1NPT - chains O and R of the 4 polymer chains in the assembly; structure by X-ray diffraction, 2.18 A resolution.

== Chain O (and R) ==
Protein: Glyceraldehyde 3-phosphate dehydrogenase
Organism: Geobacillus stearothermophilus
Notes: EC 1.2.1.12; chain R of this document is another copy of the same molecule, construct and numbering; everything in this record applies to it too
UniProt: P00362 (G3P_BACST); the construct lacks a stretch of the UniProt sequence and is renumbered around it, so the offset changes along the chain: 0-34 = UniProt 1-35; 36-122 = UniProt 36-122; 123-138 = UniProt 124-139; 139-188 = UniProt 141-190; 1 more segments
Chain sequence (334 residues; each row starts with the number of its first residue; note: 2 numbers in that range are skipped by the numbering (no residue carries them; nothing is unmodelled there); numbering starts at 0):
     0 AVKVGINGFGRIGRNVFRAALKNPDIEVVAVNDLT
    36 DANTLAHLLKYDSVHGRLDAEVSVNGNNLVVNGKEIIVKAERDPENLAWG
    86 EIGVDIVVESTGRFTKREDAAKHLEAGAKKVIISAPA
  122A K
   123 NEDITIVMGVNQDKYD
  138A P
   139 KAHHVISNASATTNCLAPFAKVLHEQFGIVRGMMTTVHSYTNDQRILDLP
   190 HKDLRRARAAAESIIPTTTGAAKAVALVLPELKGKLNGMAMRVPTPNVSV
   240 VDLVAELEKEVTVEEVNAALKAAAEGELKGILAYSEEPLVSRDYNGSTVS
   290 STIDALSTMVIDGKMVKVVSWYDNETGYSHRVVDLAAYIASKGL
Construct notes: engineered mutation Ala-149 (Cys151 in P00362)
Residues lining bound ligands: NAD (nicotinamide-adenine-dinucleotide): Asn-6, Gly-7, Phe-8, Gly-9, Arg-10, Ile-11, Asn-31, Asp-32, Leu-33, Glu-76, Arg-77, Ser-95, Thr-96, Gly-97, Arg-98, Phe-99, Thr-100, Ser-119, Ala-120, Ala-149, His-176, Thr-179, Asn-180, Asn-313, Glu-314, Tyr-317
Reported in the primary citation:
  - mutagenesis - C149A: abolished catalytic activity
  - conformationally variable residues (loop rearrangement): Thr-206 to Ala-210
  - binding site for sulfate ion: Thr-179, Arg-231
  - catalytic residues: His-176 (proposed by the authors, not directly observed)

== Interface between chain O and chain R ==
Residue-residue contacts (57; chain O residue first):
  Arg-10(O) / Leu-185(R)
  Arg-10(O) / Asp-186(R)
  Arg-13(O) / Asp-186(R)  hydrogen bond (side chain-backbone)
  Asp-32(O) / Pro-188(R)
  His-42(O) / Leu-193(R)
  Leu-43(O) / Pro-188(R)
  Tyr-46(O) / Asp-186(R)
  Tyr-46(O) / Arg-197(R)  hydrogen bond (backbone-side chain)
  Asp-47(O) / Asp-186(R)
  Asp-47(O) / Arg-197(R)
  Ser-48(O) / Asp-186(R)  hydrogen bond
  Ser-48(O) / Arg-197(R)  hydrogen bond
  Ser-48(O) / Ala-198(R)
  Tyr-178(O) / Ile-184(R)  hydrophobic
  Tyr-178(O) / Leu-185(R)
  Tyr-178(O) / Ala-200(R)
  Tyr-178(O) / Glu-201(R)
  Thr-179(O) / Ile-184(R)
  Asn-180(O) / Ile-184(R)
  Asn-180(O) / Leu-185(R)  hydrogen bond (side chain-backbone)
  Asn-180(O) / Leu-187(R)
  Gln-182(O) / Ile-184(R)
  Arg-183(O) / Ile-184(R)
  Ile-184(O) / Tyr-178(R)  hydrophobic
  Ile-184(O) / Thr-179(R)
  Ile-184(O) / Asn-180(R)
  Ile-184(O) / Gln-182(R)
  Ile-184(O) / Arg-183(R)
  Ile-184(O) / Ile-184(R)  hydrophobic
  Leu-185(O) / Arg-10(R)
  Leu-185(O) / Tyr-178(R)
  Leu-185(O) / Asn-180(R)  hydrogen bond (backbone-side chain)
  Leu-185(O) / Pro-235(R)
  Asp-186(O) / Arg-10(R)
  Asp-186(O) / Arg-13(R)  hydrogen bond (backbone-side chain)
  Asp-186(O) / Tyr-46(R)
  Asp-186(O) / Asp-47(R)
  Asp-186(O) / Ser-48(R)  hydrogen bond
  Leu-187(O) / Leu-43(R)
  Leu-187(O) / Asn-180(R)
  Pro-188(O) / Asp-32(R)
  Pro-188(O) / Thr-34(R)
  Pro-188(O) / Leu-43(R)
  Leu-193(O) / Thr-39(R)
  Leu-193(O) / His-42(R)
  Arg-197(O) / Tyr-46(R)  hydrogen bond (side chain-backbone)
  Arg-197(O) / Asp-47(R)
  Arg-197(O) / Ser-48(R)  hydrogen bond
  Ala-198(O) / Ser-48(R)
  Ala-200(O) / Tyr-178(R)
  Ala-200(O) / Ala-200(R)  hydrophobic
  Glu-201(O) / Tyr-178(R)
  Glu-201(O) / Pro-235(R)
  Glu-201(O) / Arg-281(R)  salt bridge
  Pro-235(O) / Leu-185(R)
  Pro-235(O) / Glu-201(R)
  Arg-281(O) / Glu-201(R)  salt bridge
Also at the interface, not in a pair above, chain O (31 interface residues in all): Thr-34, Thr-39, Val-49, His-190, Ala-196, Glu-314
Also at the interface, not in a pair above, chain R (30 interface residues in all): Val-49, Ala-196, Glu-314

== In short ==
31 residues of chain O face 30 of chain R across their interface; the contacts include 10 hydrogen bonds and 2
salt bridges. Among the polar pairs are Glu-201(O)/Arg-281(R), Arg-13(O)/Asp-186(R) and Tyr-46(O)/Arg-197(R).
Ligands of chain O: NAD. The paper reports the catalytic residue His-176(O); C149A of chain O abolishes
catalytic activity.
Chain O and chain R are both Glyceraldehyde 3-phosphate dehydrogenase (Geobacillus stearothermophilus); the
structure, Glyceraldehyde-3-Phosphate Dehydrogenase Mutant With Cys 149 replaced by Ala complexed with NAD+,
was determined by X-ray diffraction (same publication as 1NQ5, 1NQA and 1NQO).
